PDB entry 8THL | electron microscopy, 3.10 A resolution | chains A and R of the 5 polymer chains in the assembly

[Chain A]
Molecule: Guanine nucleotide-binding protein G(i) subunit alpha-2, Guanine nucleotide-binding protein G(s) subunit alpha isoforms short, Guanine nucleotide-binding protein G(q) subunit alpha
Source organism: Homo sapiens
UniProt: chimeric construct of P04899, P63092, P50148: residues 1-57 from P04899 (GNAI2_HUMAN) positions 1-57 (same numbers); residues 66-235 from P63092 positions 204-373 (UniProt number = residue number + 138); residues 236-246 from P50148 positions 349-359 (UniProt number = residue number + 113)
Chain sequence (246 residues; numbered 1 to 246; the number before each row is that of its first residue):
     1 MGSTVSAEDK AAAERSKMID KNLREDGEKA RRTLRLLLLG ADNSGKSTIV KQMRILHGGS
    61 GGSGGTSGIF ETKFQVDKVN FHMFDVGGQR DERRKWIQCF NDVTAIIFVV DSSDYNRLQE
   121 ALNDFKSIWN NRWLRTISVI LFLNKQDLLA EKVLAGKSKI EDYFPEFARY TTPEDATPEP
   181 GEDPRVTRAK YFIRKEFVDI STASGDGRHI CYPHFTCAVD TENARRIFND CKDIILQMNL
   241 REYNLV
Disordered / not traced: 1-4, 52-67, 88-92, 174-182
Construct notes: conflict Ser3 (Cys in P04899), Arg31 (Ala in P04899), Thr33 (Glu in P04899), 18 further conflict positions vs the reference (P50148) not listed; linker (58-65)

[Chain R]
Molecule: Endolysin, Alpha-1A adrenergic receptor
Source organism: Enterobacteria phage T4
Notes: EC 3.2.1.17
UniProt: chimeric construct of P00720, P35348: residues -148 to 11 from P00720 (ENLYS_BPT4) positions 2-161 (UniProt number = residue number + 150); residues 15-350 from P35348 positions 15-350 (same numbers)
Chain sequence (503 residues; each row starts with the number of its first residue; note: 28 numbers in that range are skipped by the numbering (no residue carries them; nothing is unmodelled there); numbers below 1 keep their minus sign (Met-172 is residue -172)):
  -172 MKTIIALSYI FCLVFADYKD DDDKNIFEML RIDEGLRLKI YKDTEGYYTI GIGHLLTKSP
  -112 SLNAAKSELD KAIGRNTNGV ITKDEAEKLF NQDVDAAVRG ILRNAKLKPV YDSLDAVRRA
   -52 ALINMVFQMG ETGVAGFTNS LRMLQQKRWD EAAVNLAKSR WYNQTPNRAK RVITTFRTGT
     8 WDAYAAATQP PAPVNISKAI LLGVILGGLI LFGVLGNILV ILSVACHRHL HSVTHYYIVN
    68 LAVADLLLTS TVLPFSAIFE VLGYWAFGRV FCNIWAAVDV LCCTASIMGL CIISIDRYIG
   128 VSYPLRYPTI VTQRRGLMAL LCVWALSLVI SIGPLFGWRQ PAPEDETICQ INEEPGYVLF
   188 SALGSFYLPL AIILVMYCRV YVVAKRES
   244 RGLKSGLKTD KSHFSVRLLK FSREKKAAKT LGIVVGCFVL CWLPFFLVMP IGSFFPDFKP
   304 SETVFKIVFW LGYLNSCINP IIYPCSSQEF KKAFQNVLRI QCLCRKQASL EVLFQ
Disordered / not traced: -172 to 32, 244-267, 329-358
Construct notes: initiating methionine (-172); expression tag (-171 to -149, 351-358); conflict Gly-138 (Arg12 in P00720), Thr-96 (Cys54 in P00720), Ala-53 (Cys97 in P00720), Arg-13 (Ile137 in P00720); linker (12-14)
Disulfides: Cys99-Cys176
Small-molecule neighbours: L-epinephrine (ALE): Asp106, Val107, Cys110, Ser188, Ala189, Ser192, Trp285, Phe288, Phe289, Met292, Phe312, Gly315, Tyr316
Reported in the primary citation:
  - binding site for L-epinephrine: Asp106, Ser188, Phe288, Phe289, Phe312
  - contacts within the chain: Trp313-Tyr316 (pi stacking), Asp106-Tyr316 (hydrogen bond)
  - specificity-determining residues: Val185, Met292

[How chain A and chain R interact]
Contacting residue pairs (28; chain A residue first):
  Arg31(A) with His58(R), hydrogen bond (side chain-backbone); Ser59(R); Pro135(R)
  Arg32(A) with Pro135(R)
  Asp77(A) with Arg133(R), salt bridge
  Phe228(A) with Leu132(R), hydrophobic; Arg133(R)
  Lys232(A) with Pro131(R); Leu132(R)
  Ile235(A) with Pro131(R); Leu132(R), hydrophobic
  Leu236(A) with Val128(R); Pro131(R); Arg213(R)
  Asn239(A) with Gly127(R), hydrogen bond (side chain-backbone)
  Leu240(A) with Val128(R), hydrophobic
  Tyr243(A) with Arg124(R); Val128(R), hydrophobic
  Asn244(A) with Thr273(R), hydrogen bond (backbone-side chain); Tyr326(R); Pro327(R); Cys328(R)
  Leu245(A) with Val207(R), hydrophobic; Ala270(R); Thr273(R)
  Val246(A) with Ser215(R); Lys269(R); Ala270(R)
Other interface residues (no listed pair), chain A (16 interface residues in all): Val79, Phe81, Gln237
Other interface residues (no listed pair), chain R (24 interface residues in all): Asp123, Thr136, Gln140, Val210, Glu214, Leu274

[Summary]
Chain A and chain R form an interface of 16 and 24 residues respectively, with 3 hydrogen bonds and 1 salt
bridge. Among the polar pairs are Asp77(A)-Arg133(R), Arg31(A)-His58(R) and Asn239(A)-Gly127(R). Ligands of
chain R: L-epinephrine. From the paper: a binding site for L-epinephrine at Asp106(R), Ser188(R) and Phe288(R)
among others; specificity determinants Val185(R) and Met292(R).
Chain A is Guanine nucleotide-binding protein G(i) subunit alpha-2, Guanine nucleotide-binding protein G(s)
subunit alpha isoforms short, Guanine nucleotide-binding protein G(q) subunit alpha (Homo sapiens) and chain R
is Endolysin, Alpha-1A adrenergic receptor (Enterobacteria phage T4); the structure, Cryo-EM structure of
epinephrine-bound alpha-1A-adrenergic receptor in complex with heterotrimeric Gq-protein, was determined by
electron microscopy, deposited together with 8THK.
